4AXF - chain A; structure by X-ray diffraction, 2.93 A resolution.

== Chain A ==
Molecule: Inositol-pentakisphosphate 2-kinase
Organism: Arabidopsis thaliana
Notes: EC 2.7.1.158
Reference sequence: Q93YN9 (IPPK_ARATH); residues 1-451 here = UniProt positions 1-451
Amino-acid sequence (456 residues; row label = number of the first residue in the row; numbers below 1 keep their minus sign (Gly-4 is residue -4)):
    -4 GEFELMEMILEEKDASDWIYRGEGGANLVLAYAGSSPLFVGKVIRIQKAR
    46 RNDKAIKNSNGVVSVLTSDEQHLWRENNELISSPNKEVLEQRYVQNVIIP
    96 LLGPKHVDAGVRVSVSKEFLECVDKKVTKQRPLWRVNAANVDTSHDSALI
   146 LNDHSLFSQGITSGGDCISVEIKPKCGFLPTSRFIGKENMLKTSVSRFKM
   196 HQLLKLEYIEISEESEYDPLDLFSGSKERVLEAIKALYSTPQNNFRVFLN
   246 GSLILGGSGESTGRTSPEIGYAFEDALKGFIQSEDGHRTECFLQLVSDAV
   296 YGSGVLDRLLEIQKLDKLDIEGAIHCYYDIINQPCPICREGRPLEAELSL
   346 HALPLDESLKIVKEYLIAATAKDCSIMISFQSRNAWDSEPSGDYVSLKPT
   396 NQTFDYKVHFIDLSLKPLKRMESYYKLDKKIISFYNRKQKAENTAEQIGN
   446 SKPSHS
Unresolved in the structure: -4 to 1, 47-58, 155-158, 378-386, 437-451
Differences from the reference sequence: expression tag (-4 to 0); conflict Ser54 (Ala in Q93YN9), Gln90 (Lys in Q93YN9), Thr157 (Ser in Q93YN9), Ile204 (Asn in Q93YN9), Arg224 (Ser in Q93YN9), Cys321 (Ser in Q93YN9), Ile325 (Leu in Q93YN9), Arg334 (Lys in Q93YN9), Arg337 (Lys in Q93YN9)
Bound ions: Zn2+: His320, Cys330, Cys333, His346
Residues lining bound ligands:
  - Myo inositol 3,4,5,6 tetrakisphosphate (4MY): Gly20, Ala21, Arg45, Arg130, Lys168, Lys170, His196, Lys200, Asn238, Ala364, Asp368, Lys411, Arg415, Tyr419, Leu422
  - AMP-PNP (ANP; phosphoaminophosphonic acid-adenylate ester): Arg16, Gly17, Glu18, Gly19, Gly20, Ala21, Asn22, Val24, Val38, Arg40, Leu146, Asn147, Asp148, His149, Ser150, Glu166, Lys168, Arg241, Phe243, Asp368, Met372, Ile406, Asp407, Ser409, Lys411
UniProt features mapped onto this chain:
  - motif: Glu166 to Lys170 (EXKPK motif)
  - binding site (ATP): Gly19 to Asn22, Arg40, Asn147 to His149, Glu166 to Lys168, Arg241, Asp407
  - binding site (substrate): Arg45, Arg130, Lys170, Lys200, Asn238, Asp368, Lys411, Arg415, Tyr419
  - binding site (Zn(2+)): His320, Cys330, Cys333, His346
  - modified residue: Met1 (N-acetylmethionine)

== Overview ==
Bound to chain A: AMP-PNP and Myo inositol 3,4,5,6 tetrakisphosphate. His320, Cys330, Cys333 and His346
coordinate Zn2+. UniProt lists 13 ATP-binding residues, 9 substrate-binding residues and 4 Zn2+-binding
residues.
Chain A is Inositol-pentakisphosphate 2-kinase (Arabidopsis thaliana); the structure, InsP5 2-K in complex
with Ins(3,4,5,6)P4 plus AMPPNP, was determined by X-ray diffraction (same publication as 4AXC, 4AXD and
4AXE).
